2CAI - chains A and B; structure by X-ray diffraction, 2.26 A resolution.

[Chain A (and B)]
Protein: Glutathione S-transferase 28 kDa
From: Schistosoma haematobium
Notes: EC 2.5.1.18; chain B of this document is another copy of the same molecule, construct and numbering; everything in this record applies to it too
UniProtKB: P30113 (GST28_SCHBO); residues 1-211 here = UniProt positions 1-211
Chain sequence (211 residues; numbered 1 to 211; the number before each row is that of its first residue):
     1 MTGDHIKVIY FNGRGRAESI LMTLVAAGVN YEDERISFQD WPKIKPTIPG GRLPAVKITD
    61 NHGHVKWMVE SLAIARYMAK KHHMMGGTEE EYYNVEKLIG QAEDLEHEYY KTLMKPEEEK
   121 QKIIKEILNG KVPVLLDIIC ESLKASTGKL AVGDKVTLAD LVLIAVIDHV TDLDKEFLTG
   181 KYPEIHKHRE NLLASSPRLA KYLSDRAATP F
Not modelled in the structure: 1-3 (chain B: 1-2)
Differences from the reference sequence: engineered mutation Leu21 (Arg in P30113)
UniProt features mapped onto this chain:
  - binding site (glutathione): Tyr10, Arg16, Trp41, Lys45, Leu53, Glu70, Ser71, Asp104
  - mutagenesis: Tyr10 (Y10F: Loss of enzyme activity)

[How chain A and chain B interact]
Pairs across the interface (43; chain A residue first):
  Arg52(A) with Val134(B); Ile138(B)
  Met68(A) with Tyr93(B)
  Val69(A) with Tyr93(B), hydrogen bond (backbone-side chain); Lys97(B)
  Glu70(A) with Lys97(B); Gly100(B); Gln101(B), hydrogen bond (side chain-backbone); Asp104(B)
  Ala73(A) with Tyr93(B); Glu96(B); Lys97(B)
  Ile74(A) with Tyr93(B), hydrophobic
  Arg76(A) with Arg76(B); Tyr92(B); Glu96(B), salt bridge
  Tyr77(A) with Glu89(B); Tyr93(B), hydrophobic
  Lys80(A) with Glu89(B); Tyr92(B)
  Lys81(A) with Glu89(B)
  Met85(A) with Tyr92(B)
  Glu89(A) with Tyr77(B); Lys80(B); Lys81(B)
  Glu90(A) with Lys66(B), salt bridge
  Tyr92(A) with Arg76(B); Lys80(B); Met85(B)
  Tyr93(A) with Met68(B); Val69(B), hydrogen bond (side chain-backbone); Ala73(B), hydrophobic; Ile74(B)
  Glu96(A) with Ala73(B); Arg76(B), salt bridge
  Lys97(A) with Val69(B); Glu70(B); Ala73(B)
  Gly100(A) with Glu70(B)
  Gln101(A) with Glu70(B)
  Asp104(A) with Glu70(B)
  His107(A) with His107(B)
  Val134(A) with Arg52(B)
Interface residues without a listed pair, chain A (23 interface residues in all): Ile138
Interface residues without a listed pair, chain B (25 interface residues in all): Glu90, Leu135

[Summary]
Chain A and chain B form an interface of 23 and 25 residues respectively; the contacts include 3 hydrogen
bonds and 3 salt bridges. Polar pairs include Arg76(A)-Glu96(B), Glu90(A)-Lys66(B) and Val69(A)-Tyr93(B). From
UniProt: 8 glutathione-binding residues and one mutagenesis site on chain A.
Both chains are Glutathione S-transferase 28 kDa (Schistosoma haematobium). Entry 2CAI (Structure of
Glutathione-S-Transferase mutant, R21L, from Schistosoma Haematobium) was determined by X-ray diffraction
(same publication as 2F8F, 2CA8, 2C80, 2C8U and 2CAQ).
